7TDZ - chains D and C of the 32 polymer chains in the assembly; structure by electron microscopy, 6.90 A resolution (low resolution: residue-level contacts below are approximate; hydrogen-bond / salt-bridge calls are withheld).

== Chain D ==
Protein: Nup42
Organism: Xenopus laevis
UniProtKB: Q05AW3 (Q05AW3_XENLA); residue numbers follow UniProt; this construct covers 1-375
Sequence (375 residues; row label = number of the first residue in the row):
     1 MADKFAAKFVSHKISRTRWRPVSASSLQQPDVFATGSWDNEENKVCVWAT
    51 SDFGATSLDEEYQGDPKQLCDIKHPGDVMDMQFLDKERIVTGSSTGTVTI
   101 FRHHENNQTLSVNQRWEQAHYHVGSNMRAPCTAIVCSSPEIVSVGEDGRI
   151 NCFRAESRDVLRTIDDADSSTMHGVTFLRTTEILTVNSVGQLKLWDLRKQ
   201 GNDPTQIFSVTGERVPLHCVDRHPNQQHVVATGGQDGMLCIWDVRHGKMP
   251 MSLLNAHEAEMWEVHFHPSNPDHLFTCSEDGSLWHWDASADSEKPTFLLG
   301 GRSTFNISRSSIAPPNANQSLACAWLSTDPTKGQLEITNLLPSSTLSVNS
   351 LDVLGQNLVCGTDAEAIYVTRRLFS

== Chain C ==
Protein: Nuclear pore complex protein Nup85
Organism: Xenopus laevis
UniProtKB: Q68FJ0 (NUP85_XENLA); residue numbers follow UniProt; this construct covers 1-653
Sequence (653 residues; numbered 1 to 653; the number before each row is that of its first residue):
     1 MEELDVDPAETPIPGLGQQNRHIGFSWGPGDLLLYETLYQKQGNSETAAR
    51 CPFMYLVRSDEDIYSPVLRKLFNESHSIFVGLQKSAEEASGKSRKAQLVQ
   101 VSRNYRSVLRACMEEMHTLSESTRETAQKYISQISILSAMELSWNLCEIL
   151 FIESAPAGPLLILLLEWVRLHVCEVDNIVQDVLRSEKPTEHEKFWDGVTG
   201 YVLQGRMNEARQLLAKEASTSASARSMCRVLDDLLKKMPMLHTGGTQTLT
   251 EFELKWQHWREECERHLQNGTFSSNVHMEAVCRVLLGDEEVLLEKRDLMT
   301 TWYHFLVSRLLFKHPTVKPTELHFYAQSSLDMFLAGDSCPEPLDNILLAA
   351 FEFDIHQVIKEFSIVSSNWWFVAHLTDLLDHCQLFQAHNLYFGANMREFL
   401 LLDYASGLFSHHSLWQLGVDYFDYCPNLGREYLKLHMERIPLSTEKKALK
   451 ALRICEQRQMTEQVRSICKTMAMQSLCNRRLGSALSWSIRAKDAAFATLI
   501 SDRFLKEYCERGNFTDLDLIDNLGSAMLLSDRLTFLGKYREFHRMYSQEQ
   551 FSEAASLLLSLMTARIAPCSFWLTLLLDALPLLEQKQVIFSAEQTYELMR
   601 CLEDRMAAKLESTSPDEIQKQDSSIDNTKVEMLRLALARNLARAIVTEGA
   651 LQE

== Interface between chain D and chain C ==
Contacting residue pairs (79; chain D residue first):
  Phe9(D) - Pro66(C)
  Phe9(D) - Arg69(C)
  Phe9(D) - Lys70(C)
  Val10(D) - Lys70(C)
  Ser11(D) - Pro66(C)
  Ser11(D) - Val67(C)
  Ser11(D) - Arg69(C)
  His12(D) - Arg69(C)
  Lys13(D) - His412(C)
  Lys13(D) - Ser413(C)
  Lys13(D) - Gln416(C)
  Arg16(D) - Lys446(C)
  Trp38(D) - His412(C)
  Trp38(D) - Lys450(C)
  Asp39(D) - His412(C)
  Asp39(D) - Ser413(C)
  Asp39(D) - Lys447(C)
  Asn40(D) - Arg69(C)
  Asn40(D) - His412(C)
  Glu41(D) - Arg58(C)
  Glu41(D) - Tyr64(C)
  Glu41(D) - His412(C)
  Asp77(D) - Thr444(C)
  Met79(D) - Lys446(C)
  His122(D) - Asn478(C)
  His122(D) - Arg479(C)
  His122(D) - Arg480(C)
  Val123(D) - Arg479(C)
  Val123(D) - Arg511(C)
  Gly124(D) - Arg479(C)
  Ser125(D) - Arg479(C)
  Met127(D) - Cys477(C)
  Met127(D) - Asn478(C)
  Ala129(D) - Arg480(C)
  Pro130(D) - Arg480(C)
  Glu146(D) - Glu445(C)
  Glu146(D) - Arg480(C)
  Asp147(D) - Arg480(C)
  Asp166(D) - Thr515(C)
  Asp168(D) - Asp516(C)
  Asp168(D) - Asp518(C)
  Ser169(D) - Gly482(C)
  Ser169(D) - Ser483(C)
  Ser169(D) - Thr515(C)
  Ser169(D) - Asp516(C)
  Ser169(D) - Leu517(C)
  Ser169(D) - Asp518(C)
  Ser170(D) - Asp516(C)
  Thr171(D) - Glu445(C)
  Thr171(D) - Ser483(C)
  His173(D) - Glu445(C)
  Val189(D) - Leu519(C)
  Gln191(D) - Asp518(C)
  Gln191(D) - Asn522(C)
  Lys193(D) - Asp518(C)
  Ile207(D) - Asp518(C)
  Arg214(D) - Asp518(C)
  Arg214(D) - Asp521(C)
  Arg214(D) - Asn522(C)
  Arg214(D) - Leu523(C)
  His218(D) - Leu449(C)
  Gln235(D) - Leu449(C)
  Gln235(D) - Arg490(C)
  Ala259(D) - Arg453(C)
  Glu260(D) - Leu449(C)
  Glu260(D) - Arg453(C)
  Glu279(D) - Gln416(C)
  Glu279(D) - Lys450(C)
  Glu279(D) - Arg453(C)
  Asp280(D) - Arg453(C)
  Leu346(D) - Asn73(C)
  Leu346(D) - Leu417(C)
  Ser347(D) - Lys450(C)
  Asn349(D) - Lys450(C)
  Asp363(D) - Gln416(C)
  Asp363(D) - Lys450(C)
  Glu365(D) - Arg69(C)
  Glu365(D) - Asn73(C)
  Glu365(D) - Ser413(C)
Interface residues without a listed pair, chain D (47 interface residues in all): Gly145, Asn187, Trp262, Ala364
Interface residues without a listed pair, chain C (35 interface residues in all): Trp415

== Summary ==
The interface between chain D and chain C involves 47 residues on one side and 35 on the other.
Here chain D is Nup42 and chain C is Nuclear pore complex protein Nup85, both from Xenopus laevis. Entry 7TDZ
(Cryo-EM model of protomer of the cytoplasmic ring of the nuclear pore complex from Xenopus laevis) was
determined by electron microscopy.
